PDB entry 4LO6 | X-ray diffraction, 2.30 A resolution | chains A and B

== Chain A ==
Molecule: Ha-70
Organism: Clostridium botulinum
UniProtKB: Q8KHU9 (Q8KHU9_CLOBO); numbering as in UniProt (aligned over 2-189)
Sequence (190 residues; numbered 0 to 189; the number before each row is that of its first residue; numbering starts at 0):
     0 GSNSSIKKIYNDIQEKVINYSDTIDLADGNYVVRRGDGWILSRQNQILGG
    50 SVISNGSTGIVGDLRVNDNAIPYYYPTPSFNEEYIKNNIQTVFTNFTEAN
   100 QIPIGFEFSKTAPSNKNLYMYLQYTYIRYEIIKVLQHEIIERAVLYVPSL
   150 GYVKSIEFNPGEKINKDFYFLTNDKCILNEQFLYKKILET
Disordered / not traced: 0-19
Sequence notes: expression tag (0-1)

== Chain B ==
Molecule: Ha-70
Organism: Clostridium botulinum
UniProtKB: Q8KHU9 (Q8KHU9_CLOBO); residue numbers follow UniProt; this construct covers 206-626
Sequence (433 residues; each row starts with the number of its first residue):
   206 TQRVLPYSNGLYVINKGDGYIRTNDKDLIGTLLIEAGSSGSIIQPRLRNT
   256 TRPLFTTSNDTKFSQQYTEERLKDAFNVQLFNTSTSLFKFVEEAPSDKNI
   306 CIKAYNTYEKYELIDYQNGSIVNKAEYYLPSLGYCEVTNAPSPESEVVKM
   356 QVAEDGFIQNGPEEEIVVGVIDPSENIQEINTAISDNYTYNIPGIVNNNP
   406 FYILFTVNTTGIYKINAQNNLPSLKIYEAIGSGNRNFQSGNLCDDDIKAI
   456 NYITGFDSPNAKSYLVVLLNKDKNYYIRVPQTSSNIENQIQFKREEGDLR
   506 NLMNSSVNIIDNLNSTGAHYYTRQSPDVHDYISYEFTIPGNFNNKDTSNI
   556 RLYTSYNQGIGTLFRVTETIDGYNLINIQQNLHLLNNTNSIRLLNGAIYI
   606 LKVEVTELNNYNIRLHIDITNPGSAWSHPQFEK
Disordered / not traced: 627-638
Sequence notes: expression tag (627-638)
Reported in the primary citation:
  - binding site for N-acetyl-alpha-neuraminic acid: T527, R528

== How chain A and chain B interact ==
Pairs across the interface (98; chain A residue first):
  D21(A) with F442(B)
  L40(A) with R440(B)
  S41(A) with R440(B)
  R42(A) with K278(B); D279(B), hydrogen bond (side chain-backbone); A280(B), hydrogen bond (side chain-backbone); F281(B); N282(B); I435(B); A454(B)
  Q43(A) with F281(B); N282(B), hydrogen bond
  Q45(A) with N220(B); E314(B); E369(B), hydrogen bond
  I46(A) with F281(B); N282(B); V283(B), hydrophobic; Q284(B); L334(B)
  L47(A) with S291(B); L337(B)
  G48(A) with D223(B); S336(B); L337(B)
  G49(A) with D223(B), hydrogen bond (backbone-side chain); S336(B), hydrogen bond (backbone-side chain); L337(B), hydrogen bond (backbone-backbone); G338(B)
  S50(A) with L337(B), hydrogen bond (side chain-backbone); G338(B)
  V51(A) with G338(B), hydrogen bond (backbone-backbone); Y339(B); C340(B), hydrogen bond (backbone-backbone); N365(B); G366(B)
  I52(A) with F295(B), hydrophobic; C340(B)
  S53(A) with C340(B), hydrogen bond (backbone-backbone); V342(B)
  N54(A) with V342(B)
  G55(A) with E297(B)
  S56(A) with V296(B); E297(B), hydrogen bond (backbone-side chain); C340(B); V342(B)
  T57(A) with K294(B); F295(B); V296(B), hydrogen bond (backbone-backbone)
  G58(A) with K294(B)
  I59(A) with L292(B); F293(B); K294(B), hydrogen bond (backbone-backbone)
  V60(A) with L292(B)
  G61(A) with S291(B); L292(B), hydrogen bond (backbone-backbone)
  D62(A) with T290(B), hydrogen bond; S291(B), hydrogen bond
  N68(A) with T290(B)
  Y72(A) with N282(B), hydrogen bond; Q284(B), hydrogen bond
  Y74(A) with R440(B), hydrogen bond; N441(B); D450(B)
  P75(A) with N441(B), hydrogen bond (backbone-side chain)
  T76(A) with F442(B)
  P77(A) with Q443(B)
  Y118(A) with D223(B), hydrogen bond; P367(B)
  Y123(A) with T290(B)
  R127(A) with N439(B), hydrogen bond (side chain-backbone)
  I138(A) with F442(B)
  I139(A) with Q443(B); S444(B), hydrogen bond (backbone-backbone)
  E140(A) with F442(B)
  R141(A) with R440(B), hydrogen bond (side chain-backbone); N441(B); F442(B), hydrogen bond (backbone-backbone)
  V143(A) with R440(B); N441(B)
  Y145(A) with R440(B)
  F157(A) with N365(B); G366(B); P367(B)
  G160(A) with E368(B)
  E161(A) with E368(B)
  I163(A) with E368(B)
  K165(A) with I371(B)
  Y168(A) with P367(B); E368(B), hydrogen bond (side chain-backbone); E369(B)
  F169(A) with F281(B), hydrophobic
  T171(A) with G436(B)
  N172(A) with G436(B); N439(B), hydrogen bond; K478(B), hydrogen bond
  D173(A) with N439(B); R440(B), salt bridge
Other interface residues (no listed pair), chain A (51 interface residues in all): L63, L121, A142
Other interface residues (no listed pair), chain B (48 interface residues in all): G224, T312, Y316, E341, V373, S437

== Overview ==
Chain A and chain B form an interface of 51 and 48 residues respectively, with 29 hydrogen bonds and 1 salt
bridge. Among the polar pairs are D173(A)-R440(B), R42(A)-D279(B) and R42(A)-A280(B). From the paper: a
binding site for N-acetyl-alpha-neuraminic acid at T527(B) and R528(B).
Here chain A is Ha-70 and chain B is Ha-70, both from Clostridium botulinum. Entry 4LO6 (HA70-alpha2,6-SiaLC)
was determined by X-ray diffraction together with 4LO0, 4LO1, 4LO2, 4LO3, 4LO4, 4LO5 and 4LO7 from the same
study.
